Entry 2H1P (X-ray diffraction, 2.40 A resolution); this record covers chains H and P of the 3 polymer chains in the assembly.

# Chain H
Protein: 2H1
Organism: Mus musculus
Notes: fragment: fab
Chain sequence (220 residues; numbered 301 to 520; the number before each row is that of its first residue):
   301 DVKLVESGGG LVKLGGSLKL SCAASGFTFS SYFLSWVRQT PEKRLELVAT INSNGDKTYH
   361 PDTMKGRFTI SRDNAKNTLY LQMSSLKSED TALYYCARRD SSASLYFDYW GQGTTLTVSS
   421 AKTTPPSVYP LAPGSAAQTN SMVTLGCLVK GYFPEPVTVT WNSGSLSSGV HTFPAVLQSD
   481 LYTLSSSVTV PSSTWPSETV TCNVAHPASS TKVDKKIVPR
Cystine bridges: C322-C396, C447-C502
Differences from the reference sequence: conflict V305 (Leu5 in S38864), G310 (Asp10 in S38864), L314 (Pro14 in S38864), 26 further conflict positions vs the reference (S38864) not listed

# Chain P
Protein: PA1
Chain sequence (12 residues; row label = number of the first residue in the row):
   601 GLQYTPSWML VG
Disordered / not traced: 601

# Interface between chain H and chain P
Pairs across the interface - 10 pairs, chain H then chain P:
  F333(H) - M609(P)  hydrophobic
  K357(H) - W608(P)
  T358(H) - W608(P)
  Y359(H) - W608(P)  hydrophobic
  R399(H) - M609(P)  hydrogen bond (side chain-backbone)
  R399(H) - V611(P)  hydrogen bond (side chain-backbone)
  A403(H) - L610(P)
  A403(H) - V611(P)
  L405(H) - M609(P)
  L405(H) - L610(P)  hydrophobic
Also at the interface, not in a pair above, chain H (10 interface residues in all): T350, N352, S401
Also at the interface, not in a pair above, chain P (6 interface residues in all): T605, G612

# In short
The interface between chain H and chain P involves 10 residues on one side and 6 on the other; the contacts
include 2 hydrogen bonds. Polar contacts include R399(H)-M609(P) and R399(H)-V611(P).
Chain H is 2H1 (Mus musculus) and chain P is PA1; the structure, The three-dimensional structures of a
polysaccharide binding antibody to cryptococcus neoformans and its complex with a ..., was determined by X-ray
diffraction.
